PDB entry 6SNJ | solution NMR | chains A and B

== Chain A ==
Molecule: RNA-binding protein FUS
Source organism: Homo sapiens
UniProt: P35637 (FUS_HUMAN), isoform P35637-2; residues 260-390 here correspond to UniProt positions 259-389 (UniProt number = residue number - 1)
Chain sequence (131 residues; row label = number of the first residue in the row):
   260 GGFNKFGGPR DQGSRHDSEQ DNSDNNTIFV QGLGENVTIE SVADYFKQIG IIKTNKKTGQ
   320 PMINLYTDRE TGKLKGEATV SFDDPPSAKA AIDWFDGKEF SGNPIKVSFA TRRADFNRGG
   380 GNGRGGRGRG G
From the paper describing this entry:
  - post-translational modification sites: Lys315, Lys316 (citing earlier work)

== Chain B ==
Molecule: U1 snRNA stem loop III, RNA
Source organism: Homo sapiens
Sequence (28 nucleotides; each row starts with the number of its first residue):
    91 GGGAUUUCCC CAAAUGUGGG AAACUCCC

== Chain A / chain B interface ==
Residue-residue contacts - 52 pairs, chain A then chain B:
  Asn263(A) - G106(B)  base contact
  Lys264(A) - G106(B)  base contact
  Phe265(A) - G106(B)  base contact
  Asp283(A) - U107(B)  base contact
  Asn284(A) - U107(B)  base contact
  Asn285(A) - U107(B)  base contact
  Thr286(A) - U107(B)  sugar contact
  Phe288(A) - G106(B)  base contact
  Lys315(A) - G108(B)  base contact
  Lys315(A) - G109(B)  base contact
  Lys316(A) - C100(B)  base contact
  Lys316(A) - G108(B)  base contact
  Met321(A) - U107(B)  sugar contact
  Met321(A) - G108(B)  phosphate contact
  Asn323(A) - A104(B)  base contact
  Tyr325(A) - A104(B)  base contact
  Tyr325(A) - U105(B)  sugar contact
  Tyr325(A) - G106(B)  sugar contact
  Thr326(A) - A104(B)  base contact
  Thr326(A) - U105(B)  base contact
  Arg328(A) - A104(B)  sugar contact
  Arg328(A) - U105(B)  base contact
  Lys334(A) - U105(B)  base contact
  Thr338(A) - G106(B)  sugar contact
  Phe368(A) - G106(B)  base contact
  Ala369(A) - G106(B)  sugar contact
  Ala369(A) - U107(B)  base contact
  Thr370(A) - G106(B)  sugar contact
  Thr370(A) - U107(B)  base contact
  Arg371(A) - G106(B)  sugar contact
  Arg371(A) - U107(B)  phosphate contact
  Arg371(A) - G108(B)  phosphate contact
  Arg372(A) - U105(B)  phosphate contact
  Arg372(A) - G106(B)  base contact
  Asn376(A) - U105(B)  phosphate contact
  Arg377(A) - A104(B)  phosphate contact
  Arg377(A) - U105(B)  phosphate contact
  Gly382(A) - G109(B)  sugar contact
  Arg383(A) - C100(B)  base contact
  Arg383(A) - C101(B)  base contact
  Arg383(A) - G108(B)  base contact
  Arg383(A) - G109(B)  base contact
  Gly384(A) - C99(B)  base contact
  Gly384(A) - G109(B)  base contact
  Gly385(A) - C99(B)  base contact
  Arg386(A) - C98(B)  base contact
  Arg386(A) - G110(B)  base contact
  Arg386(A) - A111(B)  base contact
  Arg386(A) - A112(B)  sugar contact
  Gly387(A) - A111(B)  sugar contact
  Arg388(A) - A111(B)  phosphate contact
  Arg388(A) - A112(B)  phosphate contact
Interface residues without a listed pair, chain A (39 interface residues in all): Leu324, Glu336, Ser340, Ala373, Gly380, Asn381, Gly389, Gly390
Interface residues without a listed pair, chain B (15 interface residues in all): A102, A103
Interface features reported in the paper:
  - pairs named by the authors: Asn284(A)-U107(B) (hydrogen bond), Phe288(A)-G106(B) (pi stacking), Thr326(A)-U105(B) (backbone contact)
  - interface residues, chain A: Lys315(A), Lys316(A)

== In short ==
The interface between chain A and chain B involves 39 residues on one side and 15 on the other. The paper
describes a hydrogen bond between Asn284(A) and U107(B); pi stacking between Phe288(A) and G106(B); a backbone
contact between Thr326(A) and U105(B). The paper reports interface residues Lys315(A) and Lys316(A);
modification sites Lys315(A) and Lys316(A).
Chain A is RNA-binding protein FUS and chain B is U1 snRNA stem loop III, RNA, both from Homo sapiens; the
structure, Solution structure of the FUS/TLS RNA recognition motif in complex with U1 snRNA stem loop III, was
determined by solution NMR.
